Entry 2XOK (X-ray diffraction, 3.01 A resolution); this record covers chains B and F of the 19 polymer chains in the assembly.

[Chain B]
Molecule: ATP synthase subunit alpha, mitochondrial
Organism: Saccharomyces cerevisiae
Reference sequence: P07251 (ATPA_YEAST); residues -34 to 510 here correspond to UniProt positions 1-545 (UniProt number = residue number + 35)
Amino-acid sequence (545 residues; row label = number of the first residue in the row; numbers below 1 keep their minus sign (Met-34 is residue -34)):
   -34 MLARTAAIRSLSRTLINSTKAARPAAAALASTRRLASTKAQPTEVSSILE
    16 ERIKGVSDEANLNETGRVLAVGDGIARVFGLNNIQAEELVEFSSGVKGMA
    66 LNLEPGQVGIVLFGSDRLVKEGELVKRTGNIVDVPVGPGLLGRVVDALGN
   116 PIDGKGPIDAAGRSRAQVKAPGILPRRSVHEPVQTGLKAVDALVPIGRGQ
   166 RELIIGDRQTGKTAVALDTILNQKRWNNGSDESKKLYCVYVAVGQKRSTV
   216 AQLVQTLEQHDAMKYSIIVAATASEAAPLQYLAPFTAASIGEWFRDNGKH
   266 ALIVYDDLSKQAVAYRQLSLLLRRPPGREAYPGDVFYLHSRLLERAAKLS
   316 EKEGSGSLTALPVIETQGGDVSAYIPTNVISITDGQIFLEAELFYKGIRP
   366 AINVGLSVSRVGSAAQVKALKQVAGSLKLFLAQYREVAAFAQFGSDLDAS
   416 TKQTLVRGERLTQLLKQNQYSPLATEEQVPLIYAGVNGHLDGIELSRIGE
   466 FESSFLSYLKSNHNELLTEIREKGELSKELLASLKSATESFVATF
Not modelled in the structure: -34 to 24, 408-409
Curated features (UniProtKB/Swiss-Prot):
  - binding site (ATP): Gly171 to Thr178
  - site: Ser372 (Required for activity)
  - modified residue (Phosphoserine): Ser22, Ser143
Bound ions: Mg2+: Thr178 (together with AMP-PNP)
Small-molecule neighbours:
  - AMP-PNP, molecule 1: Asp172, Arg173, Gln174, Thr175, Gly176, Lys177, Thr178, Ala179, Asp271, Glu330, Phe359, Arg364, Pro365, Gln432, Asn433, Gln434
  - AMP-PNP, molecule 2: Ile345, Ser346, Val373, Ser374, Arg375

[Chain F]
Molecule: ATP synthase subunit beta, mitochondrial
Organism: Saccharomyces cerevisiae
Notes: EC 3.6.1.34
Reference sequence: P00830 (ATPB_YEAST); residues -32 to 474 here correspond to UniProt positions 1-507 (UniProt number = residue number + 33)
Amino-acid sequence (511 residues; row label = number of the first residue in the row; numbers below 1 keep their minus sign (Met-32 is residue -32)):
   -32 MVLPRLYTATSRAAFKAAKQSAPLLSTSWKRCMASAAQSTPITGKVTAVI
    18 GAIVDVHFEQSELPAILNALEIKTPQGKLVLEVAQHLGENTVRTIAMDGT
    68 EGLVRGEKVLDTGGPISVPVGRETLGRIINVIGEPIDERGPIKSKLRKPI
   118 HADPPSFAEQSTSAEILETGIKVVDLLAPYARGGKIGLFGGAGVGKTVFI
   168 QELINNIAKAHGGFSVFTGVGERTREGNDLYREMKETGVINLEGESKVAL
   218 VFGQMNEPPGARARVALTGLTIAEYFRDEEGQDVLLFIDNIFRFTQAGSE
   268 VSALLGRIPSAVGYQPTLATDMGLLQERITTTKKGSVTSVQAVYVPADDL
   318 TDPAPATTFAHLDATTVLSRGISELGIYPAVDPLDSKSRLLDAAVVGQEH
   368 YDVASKVQETLQTYKSLQDIIAILGMDELSEQDKLTVERARKIQRFLSQP
   418 FAVAEVFTGIPGKLVRLKDTVASFKAVLEGKYDNIPEHAFYMVGGIEDVV
   468 AKAEKLAAEAN
Not modelled in the structure: -32 to 6, 477-478
Curated features (UniProtKB/Swiss-Prot):
  - binding site (ATP): Gly157 to Thr164
  - modified residue: Thr79 (Phosphothreonine), Thr204 (Phosphothreonine), Ser340 (Phosphoserine)
Bound ions: Mg2+: Thr164, Glu189 (together with AMP-PNP)
Small-molecule neighbours:
  - AMP-PNP, molecule 1: Gly158, Ala159, Gly160, Val161, Gly162, Lys163, Thr164, Val165, Glu189, Arg190, Glu193, Asp256, Tyr311, Tyr345, Pro346, Phe418, Ala421, Phe424
  - AMP-PNP, molecule 2: Ser355, Arg356, Tyr368

[Interface between chain B and chain F]
Contacting residue pairs (101; chain B residue first):
  Gly45(B) - Arg72(F)  hydrogen bond (backbone-side chain)
  Leu46(B) - Arg72(F)  hydrogen bond (backbone-side chain)
  Asn47(B) - Val71(F)
  Asn47(B) - Arg72(F)
  Asn48(B) - Val71(F)
  Ile49(B) - Val71(F)
  Ile49(B) - Arg72(F)
  Gln50(B) - Gly69(F)
  Gln50(B) - Leu70(F)
  Gln50(B) - Val71(F)
  Ala51(B) - Gly69(F)  hydrogen bond (backbone-backbone)
  Ala51(B) - Leu70(F)  hydrogen bond (backbone-backbone)
  Glu52(B) - Glu68(F)
  Asn67(B) - Val16(F)
  Asn67(B) - Ile17(F)
  Leu68(B) - Ala15(F)
  Leu68(B) - Val16(F)  hydrogen bond (backbone-backbone)
  Leu68(B) - Leu70(F)
  Leu68(B) - Arg72(F)
  Glu69(B) - Thr14(F)
  Glu69(B) - Arg72(F)  hydrogen bond (backbone-side chain)
  Pro70(B) - Thr14(F)
  Gln72(B) - Arg72(F)  hydrogen bond (backbone-side chain)
  Val73(B) - Arg72(F)
  Lys134(B) - Glu224(F)  salt bridge
  Ala135(B) - Asn223(F)
  Gly137(B) - Thr191(F)
  Ile138(B) - Thr191(F)
  Ile138(B) - Asn195(F)  hydrogen bond (backbone-side chain)
  Ile138(B) - Phe219(F)  hydrophobic
  Leu139(B) - Ile103(F)
  Leu139(B) - Asp104(F)
  Leu139(B) - Glu105(F)
  Leu139(B) - Tyr198(F)  hydrophobic
  Arg141(B) - Thr191(F)
  Arg141(B) - Asn195(F)  hydrogen bond (backbone-side chain)
  Arg142(B) - Asn195(F)
  Arg142(B) - Arg199(F)
  Ser143(B) - Asn195(F)
  Ser143(B) - Asp196(F)
  Ser143(B) - Arg199(F)
  Arg166(B) - Arg190(F)
  Arg289(B) - Leu271(F)
  Pro290(B) - Ala270(F)
  Pro290(B) - Pro276(F)  hydrophobic
  Gly292(B) - Val279(F)
  Arg293(B) - Val279(F)
  Arg293(B) - Pro313(F)
  Arg293(B) - Ala314(F)
  Arg293(B) - Asp316(F)  salt bridge
  Arg293(B) - Asp319(F)  salt bridge
  Gly298(B) - Glu267(F)
  Asp299(B) - Glu267(F)
  Phe301(B) - Arg260(F)
  Phe301(B) - Gln263(F)
  Tyr302(B) - Asn223(F)
  Tyr302(B) - Glu224(F)
  Tyr302(B) - Pro225(F)
  Tyr302(B) - Arg229(F)
  Tyr302(B) - Glu267(F)
  Ser305(B) - Met222(F)  hydrogen bond (side chain-backbone)
  Glu309(B) - Arg190(F)
  Glu309(B) - Thr191(F)  hydrogen bond
  Glu309(B) - Met222(F)
  Glu309(B) - Asn223(F)
  Lys317(B) - Glu105(F)  salt bridge
  Ser337(B) - Ala314(F)
  Ser337(B) - Asp315(F)
  Thr342(B) - Ala159(F)
  Thr342(B) - Tyr311(F)  hydrogen bond (backbone-side chain)
  Thr342(B) - Ala314(F)
  Thr342(B) - Asp315(F)
  Ile345(B) - Ala159(F)  hydrophobic
  Ile345(B) - Arg190(F)  hydrogen bond (backbone-side chain)
  Ser346(B) - Ala159(F)
  Ser346(B) - Arg190(F)  hydrogen bond (backbone-side chain)
  Ser346(B) - Met222(F)
  Ser346(B) - Arg260(F)  hydrogen bond
  Ser346(B) - Tyr311(F)  hydrogen bond
  Ile347(B) - Arg190(F)  hydrogen bond (backbone-side chain)
  Ile347(B) - Met222(F)  hydrophobic
  Thr348(B) - Arg190(F)  hydrogen bond (backbone-side chain)
  Asp349(B) - Arg190(F)  salt bridge
  Asp349(B) - Arg192(F)  salt bridge
  Gly370(B) - Glu341(F)
  Leu371(B) - Glu341(F)
  Ser374(B) - Phe424(F)
  Arg375(B) - Gly160(F)
  Arg375(B) - Arg190(F)
  Arg375(B) - Phe424(F)
  Val376(B) - Arg192(F)
  Ser378(B) - Val423(F)  hydrogen bond (side chain-backbone)
  Ser378(B) - Phe424(F)
  Ser391(B) - Thr425(F)  hydrogen bond (side chain-backbone)
  Leu394(B) - Gly343(F)
  Leu394(B) - Tyr458(F)
  Gln398(B) - Leu342(F)  hydrogen bond (side chain-backbone)
  Gln398(B) - Tyr458(F)
  Glu401(B) - Glu341(F)
  Glu401(B) - Leu342(F)
  Phe405(B) - Met393(F)  hydrophobic
Other interface residues (no listed pair), chain B (63 interface residues in all): Leu66, Gly71, Pro136, Pro291, Arg306, Val336, Tyr339, Asn343, Val373, Ala379, Ala397
Other interface residues (no listed pair), chain F (62 interface residues in all): Asp65, Thr67, Ile95, Glu189, Glu193, Gly194, Gln221, Gly280, Arg337, Ser340, Ile344, Tyr345, Ile388, Gly426

[Overview]
63 residues of chain B face 62 of chain F across their interface; the contacts include 21 hydrogen bonds and 6
salt bridges. Polar contacts include Lys134(B)-Glu224(F), Arg293(B)-Asp316(F) and Arg293(B)-Asp319(F). One
AMP-PNP molecule is bound between chain B and chain F.
Chain B is ATP synthase subunit alpha, mitochondrial and chain F is ATP synthase subunit beta, mitochondrial,
both from Saccharomyces cerevisiae; the structure, Refined structure of yeast F1c10 ATPase complex to 3 A
resolution, was determined by X-ray diffraction, deposited together with 1QO1.
